Entry 4DDX (X-ray diffraction, 4.17 A resolution (low resolution: residue-level contacts below are approximate; hydrogen-bond / salt-bridge calls are withheld)); this record covers chain A.

== Chain A ==
Protein: Reverse gyrase
Organism: Thermotoga maritima
Notes: EC 3.6.4.12, 5.99.1.3
UniProtKB: O51934 (RGYR_THEMA); residues 1-1104 here = UniProt positions 1-1104
Chain sequence (1104 residues; row label = number of the first residue in the row):
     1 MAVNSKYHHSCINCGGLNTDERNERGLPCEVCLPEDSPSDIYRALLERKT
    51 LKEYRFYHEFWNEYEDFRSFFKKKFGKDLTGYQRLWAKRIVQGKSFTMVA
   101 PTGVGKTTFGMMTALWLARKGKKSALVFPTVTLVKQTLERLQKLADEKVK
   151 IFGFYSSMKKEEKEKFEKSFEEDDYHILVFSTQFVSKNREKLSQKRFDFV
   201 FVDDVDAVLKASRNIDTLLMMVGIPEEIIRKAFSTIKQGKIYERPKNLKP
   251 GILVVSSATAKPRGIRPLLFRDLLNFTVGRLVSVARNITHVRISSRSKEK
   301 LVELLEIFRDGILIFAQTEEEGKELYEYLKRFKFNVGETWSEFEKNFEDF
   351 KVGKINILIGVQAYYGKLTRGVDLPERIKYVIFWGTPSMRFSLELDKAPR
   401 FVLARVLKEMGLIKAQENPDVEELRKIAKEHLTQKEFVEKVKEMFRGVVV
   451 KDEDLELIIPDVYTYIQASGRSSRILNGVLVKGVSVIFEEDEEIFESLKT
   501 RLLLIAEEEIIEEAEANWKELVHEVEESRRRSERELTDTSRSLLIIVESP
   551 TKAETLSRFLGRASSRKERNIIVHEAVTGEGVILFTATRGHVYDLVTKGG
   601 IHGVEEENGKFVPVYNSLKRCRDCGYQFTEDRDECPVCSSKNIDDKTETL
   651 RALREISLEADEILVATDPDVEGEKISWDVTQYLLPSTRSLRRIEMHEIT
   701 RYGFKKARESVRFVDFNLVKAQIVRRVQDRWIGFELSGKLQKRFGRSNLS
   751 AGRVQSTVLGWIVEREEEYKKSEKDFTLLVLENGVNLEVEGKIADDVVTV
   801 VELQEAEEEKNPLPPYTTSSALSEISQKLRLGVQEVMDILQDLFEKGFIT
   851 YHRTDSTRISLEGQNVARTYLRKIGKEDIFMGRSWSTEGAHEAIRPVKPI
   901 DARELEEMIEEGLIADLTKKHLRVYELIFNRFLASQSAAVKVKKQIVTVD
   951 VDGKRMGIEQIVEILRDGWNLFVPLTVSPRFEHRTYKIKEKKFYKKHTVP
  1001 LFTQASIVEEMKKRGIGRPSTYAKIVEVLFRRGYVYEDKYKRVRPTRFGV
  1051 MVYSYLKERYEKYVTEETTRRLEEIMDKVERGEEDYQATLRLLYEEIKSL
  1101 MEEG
Not modelled in the structure: 1, 1104
Bound ions: Zn2+ site 1: Cys-11, Cys-14, Cys-29, Cys-32; Zn2+ site 2: Cys-621, Cys-624, Cys-635, Cys-638
UniProt features mapped onto this chain:
  - zinc finger: Met-1 to Ser-39 (RG N-terminal-type), Leu-618 to Asp-645 (RG C-terminal-type)
  - region: Gly-223 to Pro-250 (Insert region)
  - motif: Asp-203 to Asp-206 (DEAD box)
  - active site: Tyr-851 (O-(5'-phospho-DNA)-tyrosine intermediate)
  - binding site (Zn(2+)): Cys-11, Cys-14, Cys-29, Cys-32, Cys-621, Cys-624, Cys-635, Cys-638
  - binding site (ADP): Phe-75, Asp-78, Gln-83, Gly-103, Gly-105, Lys-106, Thr-107, Thr-108
  - binding site (ATP): Gln-83, Ala-100 to Thr-107
  - binding site (Mg(2+)): Glu-548, Asp-668
  - mutagenesis: Cys-11 to Cys-14 (Reduced positive supercoiling, reduced affinity for ssDNA, no change in ATPase activity. Loss of positive supercoiling, loss of DNA relaxation with ATP; when associated with A-635--638-A), Gln-83 (Q83L: Reduced positive supercoiling, no ATPase activity, no preference for ATP, no activity in presence of GTP, binds and cleaves ssDNA slightly less efficiently), Lys-106 (K106I: No positive supercoiling, no ATPase activity, binds and cleaves ssDNA), Asp-203 to Asp-204 (No positive supercoiling, no ATPase activity, binds and cleaves ssDNA), Ile-224 to Lys-249 (Decreases affinity for ssDNA and dsDNA 13- to 15-fold), Arg-370 to Asp-373 (No positive supercoiling, no ATPase activity, binds and cleaves ssDNA slightly less efficiently), Met-389 to Ile-459 (No positive supercoiling, alters coupling of DNA binding with ATP binding and hydrolysis. Removes the latch), Leu-395 to Leu-455 (Positively supercoils plasmid DNA with about 10-fold reduction in efficiency. A minilatch), Gly-470 to Arg-474 (No positive supercoiling, no ATPase activity, binds and cleaves ssDNA), Cys-635 to Cys-638 (Loss of positive supercoiling, loss of DNA relaxation with ATP; when associated with A-11--14-A), Tyr-851 (Y851F: No positive supercoiling, binds but does not cleave DNA. Very few structural changes from wild-type enzyme)

== In short ==
Cys-11, Cys-14, Cys-29 and Cys-32 coordinate Zn2+ site 1. The Zn2+ site 2 is built by Cys-621, Cys-624,
Cys-635 and Cys-638. UniProt lists active-site residue Tyr-851, 8 Zn2+-binding residues, 8 ADP-binding
residues and 9 ATP-binding residues.
Chain A is Reverse gyrase (Thermotoga maritima); the structure, Thermotoga maritima reverse gyrase, primitive
monoclinic form, was determined by X-ray diffraction (same publication as 4DDT, 4DDU, 4DDV and 4DDW).
